5IR1 - chains A and B of the 3 polymer chains in the assembly; structure by X-ray diffraction, 2.48 A resolution.

[Chain A]
Name: Cetuximab Fab light chain
Source organism: Mus MUSCULUS, homo sapiens
Notes: antibody fragment or engineered binder
Amino-acid sequence (213 residues; row label = number of the first residue in the row):
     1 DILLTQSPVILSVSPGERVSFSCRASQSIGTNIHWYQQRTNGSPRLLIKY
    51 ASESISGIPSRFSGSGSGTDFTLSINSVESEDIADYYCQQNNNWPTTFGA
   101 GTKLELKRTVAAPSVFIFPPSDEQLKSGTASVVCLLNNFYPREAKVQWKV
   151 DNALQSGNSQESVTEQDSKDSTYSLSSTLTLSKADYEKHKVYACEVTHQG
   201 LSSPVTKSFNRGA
Disulfide bonds: Cys23-Cys88, Cys134-Cys194

[Chain B]
Name: Cetuximab Fab heavy chain
Source organism: Mus MUSCULUS, homo sapiens
Notes: antibody fragment or engineered binder
Amino-acid sequence (221 residues; each row starts with the number of its first residue):
     1 QVQLKQSGPGLVQPSQSLSITCTVSGFSLTNYGVHWVRQSPGKGLEWLGV
    51 IWSGGNTDYNTPFTSRLSINKDNSKSQVFFKMNSLQSNDTAIYYCARALT
   101 YYDYEFAYWGQGTLVTVSAASTKGPSVFPLAPSSKSTSGGTAALGCLVKD
   151 YFPEPVTVSWNSGALTSGVHTFPAVLQSSGLYSLSSVVTVPSSSLGTQTY
   201 ICNVNHKPSNTKVDKRVEPKS
Not modelled in the structure: 221
Disulfide bonds: Cys22-Cys95, Cys146-Cys202
Covalent attachments: N-acetylglucosamine (NAG) linked to Asn88

[Interface between chain A and chain B]
Contacting residue pairs (66; chain A residue first):
  Tyr36(A) - Tyr104(B)
  Tyr36(A) - Phe106(B)  hydrogen bond (side chain-backbone)
  Gln38(A) - Gln39(B)  hydrogen bond
  Gln38(A) - Tyr94(B)  hydrogen bond
  Gly42(A) - Tyr94(B)
  Ser43(A) - Tyr94(B)
  Ser43(A) - Trp109(B)
  Ser43(A) - Gly110(B)  hydrogen bond (side chain-backbone)
  Ser43(A) - Gln111(B)
  Pro44(A) - Trp109(B)  hydrogen bond (backbone-side chain)
  Leu46(A) - Phe106(B)
  Leu46(A) - Ala107(B)  hydrophobic
  Lys49(A) - Leu99(B)
  Lys49(A) - Glu105(B)
  Tyr50(A) - Asp103(B)  hydrogen bond
  Tyr50(A) - Glu105(B)
  Tyr87(A) - Gln39(B)  hydrogen bond
  Tyr87(A) - Leu45(B)  hydrophobic
  Gln89(A) - Tyr104(B)  hydrogen bond (side chain-backbone)
  Gln89(A) - Phe106(B)
  Asn91(A) - Tyr104(B)
  Trp94(A) - Trp47(B)
  Trp94(A) - Tyr59(B)
  Trp94(A) - Thr61(B)
  Pro95(A) - Trp47(B)  hydrophobic
  Pro95(A) - Asn60(B)
  Thr96(A) - Trp47(B)
  Phe98(A) - Leu45(B)  hydrophobic
  Phe116(A) - Lys135(B)
  Phe116(A) - Ser136(B)
  Phe116(A) - Thr137(B)
  Phe116(A) - Ser138(B)
  Phe116(A) - Ala143(B)  hydrophobic
  Ile117(A) - Lys135(B)  hydrogen bond (backbone-backbone)
  Phe118(A) - Leu130(B)
  Phe118(A) - Ala131(B)
  Phe118(A) - Ser136(B)
  Phe118(A) - Ala143(B)
  Phe118(A) - Leu144(B)  hydrophobic
  Ser121(A) - Phe128(B)
  Ser121(A) - Pro129(B)
  Asp122(A) - Lys220(B)  salt bridge
  Glu123(A) - Phe128(B)
  Glu123(A) - Pro129(B)
  Gln124(A) - Phe128(B)
  Gln124(A) - Lys149(B)
  Ser131(A) - Leu147(B)
  Ser131(A) - Lys149(B)
  Val133(A) - Leu130(B)  hydrophobic
  Leu135(A) - Phe172(B)  hydrophobic
  Leu135(A) - Val187(B)  hydrophobic
  Asn137(A) - His170(B)
  Asn137(A) - Thr189(B)
  Asn138(A) - His170(B)  hydrogen bond
  Gln160(A) - Val175(B)
  Gln160(A) - Leu176(B)  hydrogen bond (side chain-backbone)
  Gln160(A) - Gln177(B)
  Glu161(A) - Val175(B)
  Ser162(A) - Phe172(B)
  Ser162(A) - Pro173(B)  hydrogen bond (side chain-backbone)
  Val163(A) - Pro173(B)
  Thr164(A) - Phe172(B)
  Ser174(A) - His170(B)  hydrogen bond
  Ser174(A) - Phe172(B)
  Leu175(A) - Phe172(B)
  Ser176(A) - Phe172(B)
Interface residues without a listed pair, chain A (43 interface residues in all): His34, Ile55, Ser114, Ser127, Thr129, Asp167, Lys207, Ser208
Interface residues without a listed pair, chain B (43 interface residues in all): Glu46, Gly112, Pro132, Thr141, Thr171, Lys215

[Overview]
The chain A/chain B interface involves 43 residues from each chain; the contacts include 13 hydrogen bonds and
1 salt bridge. Among the polar pairs are Asp122(A)-Lys220(B), Tyr36(A)-Phe106(B) and Gln38(A)-Gln39(B).
N-acetylglucosamine is covalently linked to Asn88(B).
Here chain A is Cetuximab Fab light chain and chain B is Cetuximab Fab heavy chain, both from Mus MUSCULUS,
homo sapiens. Entry 5IR1 (Cetuximab Fab in complex with 3-bromophenylalanine meditope variant) was determined
by X-ray diffraction together with 5ETU, 5EUK, 5F88, 5FF6, 5I2I, 5IOP and 7 further entries from the same
study.
